5YYR - chain A; structure by X-ray diffraction, 1.07 A resolution.

Chain A:
Protein: Preprothaumatin I
From: Thaumatococcus daniellii
UniProtKB: A1IIJ1 (A1IIJ1_THADA); residues 1-207 here correspond to UniProt positions 23-229 (UniProt number = residue number + 22)
Sequence (207 residues; row label = number of the first residue in the row):
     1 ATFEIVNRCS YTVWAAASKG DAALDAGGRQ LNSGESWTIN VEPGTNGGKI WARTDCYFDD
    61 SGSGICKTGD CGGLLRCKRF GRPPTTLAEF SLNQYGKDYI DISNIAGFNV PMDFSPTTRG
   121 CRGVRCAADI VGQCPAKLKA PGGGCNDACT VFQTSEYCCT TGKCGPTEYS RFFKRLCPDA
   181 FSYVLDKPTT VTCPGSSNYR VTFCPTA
Construct notes: engineered mutation A106 (Lys128 in A1IIJ1)
Disulfides: C9-C204, C56-C66, C71-C77, C121-C193, C126-C177, C134-C145, C149-C158, C159-C164

In short:
Chain A is Preprothaumatin I (Thaumatococcus daniellii); the structure, Structure K106A thaumatin, was
determined by X-ray diffraction together with 5YYP and 5YYQ from the same study.
